7TYZ - chains A and C of the 6 polymer chains in the assembly; structure by electron microscopy, 3.51 A resolution.

# Chain A (and C)
Molecule: Spike glycoprotein
From: Severe acute respiratory syndrome coronavirus 2
Notes: chain C of this document is another copy of the same molecule, construct and numbering; everything in this record applies to it too
Reference sequence: P0DTC2 (SPIKE_SARS2); residue numbers follow UniProt; this construct covers 14-1208
Sequence (1247 residues; numbered 14 to 1260; the number before each row is that of its first residue):
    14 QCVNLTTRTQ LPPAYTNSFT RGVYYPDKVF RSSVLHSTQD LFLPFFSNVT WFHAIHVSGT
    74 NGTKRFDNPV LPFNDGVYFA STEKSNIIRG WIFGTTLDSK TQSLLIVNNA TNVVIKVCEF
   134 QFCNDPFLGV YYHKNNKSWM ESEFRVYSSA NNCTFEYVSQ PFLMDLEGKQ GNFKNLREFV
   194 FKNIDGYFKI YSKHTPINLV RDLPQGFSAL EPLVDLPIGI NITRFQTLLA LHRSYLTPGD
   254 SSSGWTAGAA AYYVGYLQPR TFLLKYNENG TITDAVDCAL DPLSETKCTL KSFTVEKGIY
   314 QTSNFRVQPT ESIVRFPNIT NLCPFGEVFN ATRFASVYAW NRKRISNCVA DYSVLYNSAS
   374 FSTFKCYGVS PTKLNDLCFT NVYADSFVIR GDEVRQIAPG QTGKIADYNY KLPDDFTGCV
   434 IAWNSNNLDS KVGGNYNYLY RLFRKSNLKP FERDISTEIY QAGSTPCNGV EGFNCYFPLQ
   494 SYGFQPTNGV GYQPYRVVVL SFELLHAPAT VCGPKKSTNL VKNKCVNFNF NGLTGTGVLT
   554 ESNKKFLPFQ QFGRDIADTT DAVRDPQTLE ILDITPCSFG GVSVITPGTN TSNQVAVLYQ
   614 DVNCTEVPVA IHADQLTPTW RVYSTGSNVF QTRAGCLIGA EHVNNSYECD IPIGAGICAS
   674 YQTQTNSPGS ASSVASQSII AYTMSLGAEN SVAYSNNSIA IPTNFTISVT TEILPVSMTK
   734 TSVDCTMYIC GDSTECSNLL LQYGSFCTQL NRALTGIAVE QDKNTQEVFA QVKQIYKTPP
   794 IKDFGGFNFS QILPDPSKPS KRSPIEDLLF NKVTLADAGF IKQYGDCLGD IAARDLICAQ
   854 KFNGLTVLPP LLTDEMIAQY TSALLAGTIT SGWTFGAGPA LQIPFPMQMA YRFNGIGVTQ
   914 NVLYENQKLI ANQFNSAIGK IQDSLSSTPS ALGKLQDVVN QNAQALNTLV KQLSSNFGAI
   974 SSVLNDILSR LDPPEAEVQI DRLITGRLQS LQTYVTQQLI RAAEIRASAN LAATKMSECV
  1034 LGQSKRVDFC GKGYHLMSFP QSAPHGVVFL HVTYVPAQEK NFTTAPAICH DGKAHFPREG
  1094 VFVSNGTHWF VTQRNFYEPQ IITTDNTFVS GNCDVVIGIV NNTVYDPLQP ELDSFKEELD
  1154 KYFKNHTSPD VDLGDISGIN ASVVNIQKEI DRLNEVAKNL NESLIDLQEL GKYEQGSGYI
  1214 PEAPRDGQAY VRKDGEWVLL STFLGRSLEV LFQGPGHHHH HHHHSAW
Disordered / not traced: 71-75, 248-255, 624-632, 679-685, 829-850, 1147-1260
Sequence notes: conflict Gly-682 (Arg in P0DTC2), Ser-683 (Arg in P0DTC2), Ser-685 (Arg in P0DTC2); engineered mutation Pro-817 (Phe in P0DTC2), Pro-892 (Ala in P0DTC2), Pro-899 (Ala in P0DTC2), Pro-942 (Ala in P0DTC2), Pro-986 (Lys in P0DTC2), Pro-987 (Val in P0DTC2); expression tag (1209-1260)
Disulfide bonds: Cys-15/Cys-136, Cys-131/Cys-166, Cys-291/Cys-301, Cys-336/Cys-361, Cys-379/Cys-432, Cys-391/Cys-525, Cys-480/Cys-488, Cys-538/Cys-590, Cys-617/Cys-649, Cys-662/Cys-671, Cys-738/Cys-760, Cys-743/Cys-749, Cys-1032/Cys-1043, Cys-1082/Cys-1126
Glycans and other covalent adducts: N-acetylglucosamine (NAG) linked to Asn-61, Asn-165, Asn-234, Asn-282, Asn-331, Asn-343, Asn-603, Asn-616, Asn-709, Asn-801, Asn-1074, Asn-1134
Curated features (UniProtKB/Swiss-Prot):
  - region: Asn-280 to Cys-301 (Putative superantigen), Arg-403 to Asp-405 (Integrin-binding motif), Asn-448 to Phe-456 (Immunodominant HLA epitope recognized by the CD8+), Pro-681, Ala-684 (Putative superantigen), Ser-816 to Tyr-837 (Fusion peptide 1), Lys-835 to Phe-855 (Fusion peptide 2), Asp-1163 to Glu-1202 (Heptad repeat 2)
  - site: Arg-815, Ser-816 (Cleavage)
  - glycosylation: Asn-17 (N-linked (GlcNAc...) (complex) asparagine), Asn-61 (N-linked (GlcNAc...) (hybrid) asparagine), Asn-74 (N-linked (GlcNAc...) (complex) asparagine), Asn-122 (N-linked (GlcNAc...) (hybrid) asparagine), Asn-149 (N-linked (GlcNAc...) (complex) asparagine), Asn-165 (N-linked (GlcNAc...) (complex) asparagine), Asn-234 (N-linked (GlcNAc...) (high mannose) asparagine), Asn-282 (N-linked (GlcNAc...) (complex) asparagine), Thr-323 (O-linked (GalNAc) threonine), Ser-325 (O-linked (HexNAc...) serine), Asn-331 (N-linked (GlcNAc...) (complex) asparagine), Asn-343 (N-linked (GlcNAc...) (complex) asparagine), Asn-603 (N-linked (GlcNAc...) (hybrid) asparagine), Asn-616 (N-linked (GlcNAc...) (complex) asparagine), Asn-657 (N-linked (GlcNAc...) (complex) asparagine), Thr-676 (O-linked (GlcNAc...) threonine), Thr-678 (O-linked (GlcNAc...) threonine), Asn-709 (N-linked (GlcNAc...) (high mannose) asparagine), Asn-717 (N-linked (GlcNAc...) (hybrid) asparagine), Asn-801 (N-linked (GlcNAc...) (hybrid) asparagine) and 6 more in UniProt
Reported in the primary citation:
  - mutagenesis - K417E, G446V, G476S, T478K, F486S, F486V: decreased binding to DARPin FSR22
  - mutagenesis - K417E, G446V (greater than 10-fold), G476S (greater than 10-fold), F486S, F486V: decreased binding to FSR16m

# Chain A / chain C interface
Pairs across the interface (105):
  Asn-317(A) with Asp-737(C), hydrogen bond
  Arg-319(A) with Gly-744(C); Asp-745(C)
  Pro-521(A) with Gly-199(C); Tyr-200(C), hydrophobic; Pro-230(C), hydrophobic
  Thr-523(A) with Pro-230(C)
  Thr-547(A) with Asn-978(C)
  Lys-557(A) with Phe-43(C)
  Lys-558(A) with Phe-43(C)
  Phe-559(A) with Phe-43(C), hydrophobic
  Leu-560(A) with Gly-283(C); Thr-284(C)
  Phe-562(A) with Tyr-38(C), hydrophobic; Lys-41(C), hydrogen bond (backbone-side chain); Glu-224(C); Pro-225(C)
  Gln-563(A) with Val-42(C), hydrogen bond (side chain-backbone); Phe-43(C)
  Gln-564(A) with Lys-41(C), hydrogen bond (backbone-backbone)
  Phe-565(A) with Lys-41(C), hydrogen bond (backbone-backbone); Val-42(C), hydrophobic; Phe-43(C)
  Gly-566(A) with Phe-43(C)
  Arg-567(A) with Phe-43(C), hydrogen bond (backbone-backbone); Arg-44(C)
  Asp-571(A) with Arg-44(C), salt bridge
  Pro-589(A) with Lys-854(C)
  Phe-592(A) with Met-740(C), hydrophobic; Lys-854(C); Gly-857(C); Thr-859(C)
  Pro-665(A) with Leu-864(C), hydrophobic
  Ala-668(A) with Pro-863(C), hydrogen bond (backbone-backbone); Leu-864(C)
  Gly-669(A) with Leu-864(C), hydrogen bond (backbone-backbone)
  Met-697(A) with Met-869(C), hydrophobic
  Leu-699(A) with Ile-788(C); Met-869(C), hydrophobic; Gln-872(C); Tyr-873(C)
  Gly-700(A) with Lys-786(C)
  Ala-701(A) with Gln-787(C); Ile-788(C), hydrogen bond (backbone-backbone)
  Glu-702(A) with Ile-788(C); Lys-790(C)
  Asn-703(A) with Gln-787(C); Ile-788(C), hydrogen bond (backbone-backbone); Tyr-789(C); Lys-790(C)
  Ser-704(A) with Lys-790(C)
  Val-705(A) with Thr-883(C); Ala-893(C), hydrophobic
  Ala-706(A) with Gln-895(C)
  Tyr-707(A) with Pro-792(C), hydrophobic; Phe-797(C); Ile-896(C); Pro-897(C), hydrophobic; Phe-898(C)
  Asn-709(A) with Asp-796(C)
  Ser-711(A) with Gln-895(C); Ile-896(C); Pro-897(C)
  Ile-712(A) with Gln-895(C); Ile-896(C), hydrophobic; Pro-897(C)
  Ala-713(A) with Leu-894(C); Gln-895(C)
  Gln-957(A) with Arg-765(C)
  Thr-961(A) with Ser-758(C); Gln-762(C)
  Gln-965(A) with Gly-757(C); Ser-758(C); Phe-759(C)
  Ser-968(A) with Gln-755(C); Tyr-756(C); Gly-757(C)
  Asn-969(A) with Gln-755(C), hydrogen bond
  Phe-970(A) with Gln-755(C); Tyr-756(C), hydrophobic
  Gly-971(A) with Gln-755(C)
  Gln-1002(A) with Phe-759(C)
  Ser-1003(A) with Phe-759(C)
  Thr-1006(A) with Gln-1005(C)
  Glu-1017(A) with Arg-1019(C)
  Arg-1039(A) with Glu-1031(C), salt bridge; Arg-1039(C)
  Val-1040(A) with Leu-1034(C)
  Lys-1045(A) with Gly-889(C)
  Gly-1046(A) with Ala-890(C)
  Tyr-1047(A) with Ala-890(C), hydrophobic
  Val-1068(A) with Ala-890(C)
  Glu-1072(A) with Ala-893(C); Leu-894(C)
  Asn-1074(A) with Gln-895(C)
  Thr-1077(A) with Met-900(C), hydrogen bond
  Pro-1079(A) with Tyr-917(C), hydrophobic
  Phe-1089(A) with Tyr-917(C), hydrophobic
  Pro-1090(A) with Gln-913(C)
  Val-1094(A) with Met-900(C), hydrophobic; Tyr-904(C)
  Arg-1107(A) with Tyr-904(C); Gln-913(C)
  Ser-1123(A) with Asn-914(C), hydrogen bond
  Val-1129(A) with Tyr-917(C), hydrophobic
Other interface residues (no listed pair), chain A (81 interface residues in all): Ala-570, Gln-613, Asp-614, Ala-647, Gly-667, Thr-696, Ser-708, Asn-710, Pro-715, Ala-972, Gln-1010, Ile-1013, Asp-1041, Pro-1069, Arg-1091, Phe-1121, Val-1128, Ile-1130, Glu-1144
Other interface residues (no listed pair), chain C (80 interface residues in all): Ile-231, Asn-282, Gln-784, Phe-855, Leu-858, Val-860, Leu-861, Pro-862, Leu-865, Trp-886, Pro-892, Asn-907, Glu-918, Gln-920, Val-963, Lys-964, Leu-1012, Thr-1027, Ser-1030, Gly-1035, Glu-1144

# Overview
81 residues of chain A and 80 residues of chain C are in contact; the contacts include 13 hydrogen bonds and 2
salt bridges. Polar pairs include Asp-571(A)/Arg-44(C), Arg-1039(A)/Glu-1031(C) and Asn-317(A)/Asp-737(C). The
paper reports that K417E, G446V and G476S of chain A, among others, reduce binding to DARPin FSR22; K417E,
G446V and G476S of chain A, among others, reduce binding to FSR16m.
Both chains are Spike glycoprotein (Severe acute respiratory syndrome coronavirus 2). Entry 7TYZ (Cryo-EM
structure of SARS-CoV-2 spike in complex with FSR22, an anti-SARS-CoV-2 DARPin) was determined by electron
microscopy together with 7TZ0 from the same study.
